PDB entry 4MKQ | X-ray diffraction, 2.65 A resolution | chains A and B of the 4 polymer chains in the assembly

[Chain A (and B)]
Protein: Monalysin
Organism: Pseudomonas entomophila
Notes: chain B of this document is another copy of the same molecule, construct and numbering; everything in this record applies to it too
Reference sequence: Q1I8U1 (Q1I8U1_PSEE4); numbering as in UniProt; present here: 36-101, 171-271
Chain sequence (169 residues; numbered 36 to 271; 67 numbers in that range are skipped by the numbering (no residue carries them; nothing is unmodelled there); the number before each row is that of its first residue):
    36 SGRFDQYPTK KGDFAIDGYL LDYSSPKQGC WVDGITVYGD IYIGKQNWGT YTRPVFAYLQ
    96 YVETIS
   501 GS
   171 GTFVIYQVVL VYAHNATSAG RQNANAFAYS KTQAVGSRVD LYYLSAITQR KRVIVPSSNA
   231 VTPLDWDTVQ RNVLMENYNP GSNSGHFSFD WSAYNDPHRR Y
Sequence notes: linker (501-502)

[Interface between chain A and chain B]
Residue-residue contacts - 54 pairs, chain A then chain B:
  Thr44(A) - His268(B)
  Lys45(A) - Pro267(B)  hydrogen bond (side chain-backbone)
  Lys45(A) - His268(B)
  Lys45(A) - Arg270(B)  hydrogen bond (side chain-backbone)
  Lys46(A) - Ile70(B)
  Lys46(A) - Val72(B)
  Lys46(A) - His268(B)  hydrogen bond (backbone-backbone)
  Lys46(A) - Arg269(B)
  Gly47(A) - Val72(B)
  Asp48(A) - Leu180(B)
  Asp48(A) - Tyr182(B)  hydrogen bond
  Phe49(A) - Val72(B)  hydrophobic
  Phe49(A) - Ile76(B)  hydrophobic
  Phe49(A) - Thr87(B)
  Phe49(A) - Tyr182(B)
  Phe49(A) - His184(B)
  Phe49(A) - Ile217(B)  hydrophobic
  Phe49(A) - Tyr271(B)
  Ala50(A) - Val72(B)  hydrophobic
  Ala50(A) - His268(B)
  Ala50(A) - Tyr271(B)  hydrophobic
  Gly53(A) - Tyr271(B)
  Ile70(A) - Lys46(B)
  Ile70(A) - Ile70(B)  hydrophobic
  Val72(A) - Lys46(B)
  Val72(A) - Gly47(B)
  Val72(A) - Phe49(B)  hydrophobic
  Val72(A) - Ala50(B)  hydrophobic
  Ile76(A) - Phe49(B)  hydrophobic
  Thr87(A) - Phe49(B)
  Gln177(A) - Arg220(B)
  Leu180(A) - Asp48(B)
  Tyr182(A) - Asp48(B)  hydrogen bond
  Tyr182(A) - Phe49(B)
  His184(A) - Phe49(B)
  Ile217(A) - Phe49(B)  hydrophobic
  Ile217(A) - Lys221(B)
  Thr218(A) - Arg220(B)
  Gln219(A) - Arg220(B)  hydrogen bond (backbone-side chain)
  Arg220(A) - Gln177(B)
  Arg220(A) - Thr218(B)
  Arg220(A) - Gln219(B)  hydrogen bond (side chain-backbone)
  Arg220(A) - Arg220(B)
  Arg220(A) - Arg222(B)
  Pro267(A) - Lys45(B)  hydrogen bond (backbone-side chain)
  His268(A) - Thr44(B)
  His268(A) - Lys45(B)
  His268(A) - Lys46(B)  hydrogen bond (backbone-backbone)
  His268(A) - Ala50(B)
  Arg269(A) - Lys46(B)
  Arg270(A) - Lys45(B)  hydrogen bond (backbone-side chain)
  Tyr271(A) - Phe49(B)
  Tyr271(A) - Ala50(B)  hydrophobic
  Tyr271(A) - Gly53(B)
Interface residues without a listed pair, chain A (27 interface residues in all): Tyr54, Ser215
Interface residues without a listed pair, chain B (29 interface residues in all): Tyr54, Ser215

[Overview]
Chain A and chain B form an interface of 27 and 29 residues respectively, with 10 hydrogen bonds. Polar pairs
include Lys45(A)-Pro267(B), Lys45(A)-Arg270(B) and Asp48(A)-Tyr182(B).
Both chains are Monalysin (Pseudomonas entomophila). Entry 4MKQ (Crystal structure of the Pore-Forming Toxin
Monalysin mutant deleted of the membrane-spanning domain) was determined by X-ray diffraction (same
publication as 4MJT and 4MKO).
